Entry 8VIO (electron microscopy, 3.26 A resolution); this record covers chains j and a of the 57 polymer chains in the assembly.

[Chain j]
Molecule: 30S ribosomal protein S4
From: Mycolicibacterium smegmatis MC2 155
UniProtKB: A0QSL7 (RS4_MYCS2); numbering as in UniProt (aligned over 1-201)
Amino-acid sequence (201 residues; numbered 1 to 201; the number before each row is that of its first residue):
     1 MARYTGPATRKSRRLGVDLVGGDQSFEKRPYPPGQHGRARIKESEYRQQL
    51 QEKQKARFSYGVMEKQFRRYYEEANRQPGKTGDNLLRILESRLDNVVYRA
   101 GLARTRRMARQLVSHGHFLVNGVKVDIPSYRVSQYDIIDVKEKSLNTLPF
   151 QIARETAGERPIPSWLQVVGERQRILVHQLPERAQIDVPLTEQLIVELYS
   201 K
Disordered / not traced: 1

[Chain a]
Molecule: 16S ribosomal RNA
From: Mycolicibacterium smegmatis MC2 155
Sequence (1528 nucleotides; each row starts with the number of its first residue):
     1 UUUUUGUUUGGAGAGUUUGAUCCUGGCUCAGGACGAACGCUGGCGGCGUG
    51 CUUAACACAUGCAAGUCGAACGGAAAGGCCCUUUCGGGGGUACUCGAGUG
   101 GCGAACGGGUGAGUAACACGUGGGUGAUCUGCCCUGCACUUUGGGAUAAG
   151 CCUGGGAAACUGGGUCUAAUACCGAAUACACCCUGCUGGUCGCAUGGCCU
   201 GGUAGGGGAAAGCUUUUGCGGUGUGGGAUGGGCCCGCGGCCUAUCAGCUU
   251 GUUGGUGGGGUGAUGGCCUACCAAGGCGACGACGGGUAGCCGGCCUGAGA
   301 GGGUGACCGGCCACACUGGGACUGAGAUACGGCCCAGACUCCUACGGGAG
   351 GCAGCAGUGGGGAAUAUUGCACAAUGGGCGCAAGCCUGAUGCAGCGACGC
   401 CGCGUGAGGGAUGACGGCCUUCGGGUUGUAAACCUCUUUCAGCACAGACG
   451 AAGCGCAAGUGACGGUAUGUGCAGAAGAAGGACCGGCCAACUACGUGCCA
   501 GCAGCCGCGGUAAUACGUAGGGUCCGAGCGUUGUCCGGAAUUACUGGGCG
   551 UAAAGAGCUCGUAGGUGGUUUGUCGCGUUGUUCGUGAAAACUCACAGCUU
   601 AACUGUGGGCGUGCGGGCGAUACGGGCAGACUAGAGUACUGCAGGGGAGA
   651 CUGGAAUUCCUGGUGUAGCGGUGGAAUGCGCAGAUAUCAGGAGGAACACC
   701 GGUGGCGAAGGCGGGUCUCUGGGCAGUAACUGACGCUGAGGAGCGAAAGC
   751 GUGGGGAGCGAACAGGAUUAGAUACCCUGGUAGUCCACGCCGUAAACGGU
   801 GGGUACUAGGUGUGGGUUUCCUUCCUUGGGAUCCGUGCCGUAGCUAACGC
   851 AUUAAGUACCCCGCCUGGGGAGUACGGCCGCAAGGCUAAAACUCAAAGGA
   901 AUUGACGGGGGCCCGCACAAGCGGCGGAGCAUGUGGAUUAAUUCGAUGCA
   951 ACGCGAAGAACCUUACCUGGGUUUGACAUGCACAGGACGCCGGCAGAGAU
  1001 GUCGGUUCCCUUGUGGCCUGUGUGCAGGUGGUGCAUGGCUGUCGUCAGCU
  1051 CGUGUCGUGAGAUGUUGGGUUAAGUCCCGCAACGAGCGCAACCCUUGUCU
  1101 CAUGUUGCCAGCACGUUAUGGUGGGGACUCGUGAGAGACUGCCGGGGUCA
  1151 ACUCGGAGGAAGGUGGGGAUGACGUCAAGUCAUCAUGCCCCUUAUGUCCA
  1201 GGGCUUCACACAUGCUACAAUGGCCGGUACAAAGGGCUGCGAUGCCGUGA
  1251 GGUGGAGCGAAUCCUUUCAAAGCCGGUCUCAGUUCGGAUCGGGGUCUGCA
  1301 ACUCGACCCCGUGAAGUCGGAGUCGCUAGUAAUCGCAGAUCAGCAACGCU
  1351 GCGGUGAAUACGUUCCCGGGCCUUGUACACACCGCCCGUCACGUCAUGAA
  1401 AGUCGGUAACACCCGAAGCCGGUGGCCUAACCCUUGUGGAGGGAGCCGUC
  1451 GAAGGUGGGAUCGGCGAUUGGGACGAAGUCGUAACAAGGUAGCCGUACCG
  1501 GAAGGUGCGGCUGGAUCACCUCCUUUCU
Disordered / not traced: 1-6, 1518-1528

[How chain j and chain a interact]
Pairs across the interface - 100 pairs, chain j then chain a:
  Ala2(j) - G404(a)  base contact
  Ala2(j) - U405(a)  base contact
  Ala2(j) - A479(a)  base contact
  Ala2(j) - A527(a)  phosphate contact
  Arg3(j) - U405(a)  salt bridge to the phosphate
  Arg3(j) - G406(a)  hydrogen bond to the phosphate
  Arg3(j) - A407(a)  salt bridge to the phosphate
  Tyr4(j) - G526(a)  base contact
  Thr5(j) - G406(a)  phosphate contact
  Pro7(j) - G428(a)  phosphate contact
  Pro7(j) - A430(a)  phosphate contact
  Ala8(j) - A430(a)  hydrogen bond to the phosphate
  Thr9(j) - U429(a)  hydrogen bond to the phosphate
  Arg10(j) - G522(a)  salt bridge to the phosphate
  Arg10(j) - U523(a)  salt bridge to the phosphate
  Arg13(j) - U427(a)  salt bridge to the phosphate
  Arg13(j) - U429(a)  salt bridge to the phosphate
  Arg14(j) - G522(a)  hydrogen bond to the phosphate
  Arg14(j) - U523(a)  salt bridge to the phosphate
  Gln24(j) - A411(a)  phosphate contact
  Lys28(j) - G413(a)  hydrogen bond to the base
  Arg29(j) - G413(a)  base contact
  Arg29(j) - U426(a)  salt bridge to the phosphate
  Arg29(j) - U427(a)  salt bridge to the phosphate
  Arg29(j) - G428(a)  hydrogen bond to the sugar
  Arg29(j) - U429(a)  salt bridge to the phosphate
  Tyr31(j) - U426(a)  hydrogen bond to the phosphate
  Pro33(j) - U427(a)  phosphate contact
  Pro33(j) - G522(a)  phosphate contact
  Gly34(j) - U426(a)  hydrogen bond to the sugar
  Gly34(j) - G521(a)  sugar contact
  Gln35(j) - C418(a)  sugar contact
  Gln35(j) - U426(a)  hydrogen bond to the sugar
  Gln35(j) - G520(a)  hydrogen bond to the base
  Gln35(j) - G521(a)  hydrogen bond to the sugar
  His36(j) - C491(a)  hydrogen bond to the phosphate
  Ser44(j) - A489(a)  hydrogen bond to the phosphate
  Tyr46(j) - C488(a)  sugar contact
  Tyr46(j) - A489(a)  phosphate contact
  Gln49(j) - A12(a)  base contact
  Leu50(j) - A489(a)  sugar contact
  Gln54(j) - C524(a)  phosphate contact
  Gln54(j) - C525(a)  phosphate contact
  Arg57(j) - C525(a)  salt bridge to the phosphate
  Met63(j) - G526(a)  phosphate contact
  Met63(j) - A527(a)  phosphate contact
  Glu64(j) - C525(a)  phosphate contact
  Glu64(j) - G526(a)  hydrogen bond to the phosphate
  Lys65(j) - G526(a)  hydrogen bond to the phosphate
  Gln66(j) - G402(a)  hydrogen bond to the phosphate
  Gln66(j) - C403(a)  phosphate contact
  Arg69(j) - C401(a)  phosphate contact
  Arg69(j) - G402(a)  salt bridge to the phosphate
  Arg69(j) - A601(a)  phosphate contact
  Arg69(j) - A602(a)  salt bridge to the phosphate
  Asn75(j) - G10(a)  phosphate contact
  Arg76(j) - C593(a)  salt bridge to the phosphate
  Arg104(j) - G408(a)  hydrogen bond to the phosphate
  Arg104(j) - G409(a)  salt bridge to the phosphate
  Thr105(j) - G408(a)  sugar contact
  Arg107(j) - A407(a)  salt bridge to the phosphate
  Arg107(j) - G408(a)  phosphate contact
  Met108(j) - A407(a)  sugar contact
  Met108(j) - G408(a)  sugar contact
  Arg110(j) - G404(a)  salt bridge to the phosphate
  Gln111(j) - G406(a)  hydrogen bond to the base
  Gln111(j) - A407(a)  sugar contact
  Gln111(j) - U437(a)  base contact
  Gln111(j) - A475(a)  base contact
  Ser114(j) - G404(a)  hydrogen bond to the phosphate
  Ser114(j) - U439(a)  hydrogen bond to the sugar
  His115(j) - U437(a)  base contact
  His115(j) - U438(a)  phosphate contact
  His115(j) - U439(a)  hydrogen bond to the base
  His115(j) - A475(a)  hydrogen bond to the base
  Gly116(j) - U438(a)  phosphate contact
  His117(j) - U437(a)  hydrogen bond to the sugar
  His117(j) - U438(a)  salt bridge to the phosphate
  Val123(j) - U599(a)  sugar contact
  Lys124(j) - U599(a)  sugar contact
  Val125(j) - U599(a)  sugar contact
  Asp126(j) - U439(a)  sugar contact
  Asp126(j) - U599(a)  hydrogen bond to the base
  Ile127(j) - G402(a)  phosphate contact
  Ile127(j) - C403(a)  phosphate contact
  Ile127(j) - U599(a)  base contact
  Ile127(j) - U600(a)  base contact
  Pro128(j) - C403(a)  sugar contact
  Ser129(j) - C403(a)  hydrogen bond to the phosphate
  Tyr130(j) - U599(a)  sugar contact
  Tyr130(j) - U600(a)  sugar contact
  Lys143(j) - G471(a)  salt bridge to the phosphate
  Asn146(j) - U437(a)  phosphate contact
  Thr147(j) - C436(a)  sugar contact
  Thr147(j) - U437(a)  hydrogen bond to the phosphate
  Leu148(j) - C436(a)  phosphate contact
  Glu197(j) - A12(a)  hydrogen bond to the base
  Ser200(j) - A12(a)  base contact
  Lys201(j) - A12(a)  base contact
  Lys201(j) - C488(a)  salt bridge to the phosphate
Interface residues without a listed pair, chain j (64 interface residues in all): Gly6, Ser25, Ile41, Arg47, Lys53, Arg68, Pro149, Leu198
Interface residues without a listed pair, chain a (50 interface residues in all): G11, G32, U412, G425, A490, U492, C529, U592

[In short]
The interface between chain j and chain a involves 64 residues on one side and 50 on the other; the contacts
include 27 hydrogen bonds and 20 salt bridges. Polar pairs include Lys28(j)-G413(a), Gln35(j)-G520(a) and
Gln111(j)-G406(a).
Chain j is 30S ribosomal protein S4 and chain a is 16S ribosomal RNA, both from Mycolicibacterium smegmatis
MC2 155; the structure, Structure of Mycobacterium smegmatis HflX bound to a 70S ribosome, was determined by
electron microscopy together with 8VK0, 8VK7, 8VKI, 8VKW, 8VPK, 8VR4, 8VR8 and 8VRL from the same study.
